Entry 4OWF (X-ray diffraction, 2.00 A resolution); this record covers chains A and B of the 3 polymer chains in the assembly.

== Chain A (and B) ==
Name: NF-kappa-B essential modulator
From: Mus musculus
Notes: EC 6.3.2.-; chain B of this document is another copy of the same molecule, construct and numbering; everything in this record applies to it too
UniProt: O88522 (NEMO_MOUSE); residues 250-339 here = UniProt positions 250-339
Amino-acid sequence (90 residues; numbered 250 to 339; the number before each row is that of its first residue):
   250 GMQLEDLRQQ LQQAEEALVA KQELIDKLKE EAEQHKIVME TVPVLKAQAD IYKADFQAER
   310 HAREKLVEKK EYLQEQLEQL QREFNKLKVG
Unresolved in the structure: 250-251, 335-339 (chain B: 250, 337-339)
Curated features (UniProtKB/Swiss-Prot):
  - region: Leu315 to Leu336 (Leucine-zipper)
  - cross-link (Glycyl lysine isopeptide (Lys-Gly)): Lys270 (interchain with G-Cter in SUMO), Lys276 (interchain with G-Cter in ubiquitin), Lys278 (interchain with G-Cter in ubiquitin), Lys285 (interchain with G-Cter in ubiquitin), Lys295 (interchain with G-Cter in ubiquitin), Lys302 (interchain with G-Cter in SUMO), Lys314 (interchain with G-Cter in ubiquitin), Lys318 (interchain with G-Cter in ubiquitin), Lys319 (interchain with G-Cter in ubiquitin)
  - mutagenesis: Lys278 (K278R: Slight decrease in TRAF6-induced polyubiquitination), Val293 (V293A: Abolishes linear polyubiquitin-binding, impairs 'Lys-63'-linked polyubiquitin-binding and impairs NF-kappa-B activation; when associated with A-301 and A-302), Tyr301 (Y301A: Abolishes linear polyubiquitin-binding, impairs 'Lys-63'-linked polyubiquitin-binding and impairs NF-kappa-B activation; when associated with A-293 and A-302), Lys302 (K302A: Abolishes linear polyubiquitin-binding, impairs 'Lys-63'-linked polyubiquitin-binding and impairs NF-kappa-B activation; when associated with A-293 and A-301), Phe305 (F305A: Abolishes linear polyubiquitin-binding, impairs 'Lys-63'-linked polyubiquitin-binding and impairs of NF-kappa-B activation), Arg309 (R309A: Abolishes linear polyubiquitin-binding, no effect on 'Lys-63'-linked polyubiquitin-binding and impairs NF-kappa-B activation; when associated with A-312 and A-313), Arg312 (R312A: Abolishes linear polyubiquitin-binding, no effect on 'Lys-63'-linked polyubiquitin-binding and impairs NF-kappa-B activation; when associated with A-309 and A-313), Glu313 (E313A: Impairs linear polyubiquitin-binding. Abolishes linear polyubiquitin-binding, no effect on 'Lys-63'-linked polyubiquitin-binding and impairs NF-kappa-B activation ...), Lys314 (K314R: Slight decrease in TRAF6-induced polyubiquitination. Important decrease in TRAF6-induced polyubiquitination; when associated with R-318 and R-319), Val316 (V316P: Loss of interaction with TRAF6 and TRAF6-induced polyubiquitination), Glu317 (E317A: Abolishes linear polyubiquitin-binding; when associated with A-313 and A-320), Lys318 (K318R: Slight decrease in TRAF6-induced polyubiquitination. Decrease in TRAF6-induced polyubiquitination; when associated with R-319. Important decrease in TRAF6-induced polyubiquitination ...), 2 further mutagenesis entries in UniProt
Reported in the primary citation:
  - mutagenesis - Q271A/D275A: unchanged binding to IKK1 and IKK2
  - mutagenesis - Q271A, Q271A/D275A, D275A: unchanged binding to linear tetraubiquitin
  - mutagenesis - Q271A, Q271A/D275A, D275A: decreased signaling in response to IL-beta
  - mutagenesis - Q271A/D275A, Q271A/D275A/E313A, Q271A/D275A/K278R/K302R, F305A: decreased signaling in response to IL-1beta
  - mutagenesis - Q271A/D275A: decreased signaling in response to TNF-alpha
  - post-translational modification sites: Lys278, Lys302 (citing earlier work)
  - mutagenesis - E313A: decreased signaling
  - conformationally variable residues: Pro292
  - mutagenesis - Q271A/D275A: decreased catalytic activity on TNF-alpha

== Chain A / chain B interface ==
Contacting residue pairs - 73 pairs, chain A then chain B:
  Gln252(A) - Leu253(B)
  Gln252(A) - Arg257(B)
  Leu253(A) - Leu256(B)  hydrophobic
  Leu256(A) - Leu253(B)  hydrophobic
  Leu256(A) - Arg257(B)
  Leu256(A) - Leu260(B)  hydrophobic
  Gln259(A) - Leu260(B)
  Leu260(A) - Leu256(B)  hydrophobic
  Leu260(A) - Gln259(B)
  Ala263(A) - Ala263(B)  hydrophobic
  Ala266(A) - Leu267(B)
  Leu267(A) - Ala266(B)  hydrophobic
  Leu267(A) - Leu267(B)
  Leu267(A) - Lys270(B)
  Lys270(A) - Gln271(B)  hydrogen bond
  Lys270(A) - Ile274(B)
  Gln271(A) - Lys270(B)
  Leu273(A) - Ile274(B)  hydrophobic
  Ile274(A) - Lys270(B)
  Ile274(A) - Leu273(B)  hydrophobic
  Ile274(A) - Ile274(B)  hydrophobic
  Ile274(A) - Leu277(B)  hydrophobic
  His284(A) - Met288(B)  hydrogen bond
  Val287(A) - Met288(B)  hydrophobic
  Met288(A) - His284(B)
  Met288(A) - Val287(B)  hydrophobic
  Met288(A) - Met288(B)  hydrophobic
  Val291(A) - Val291(B)  hydrophobic
  Val291(A) - Leu294(B)
  Leu294(A) - Val291(B)  hydrophobic
  Leu294(A) - Lys295(B)
  Gln297(A) - Ala298(B)
  Ala298(A) - Ala298(B)  hydrophobic
  Ala298(A) - Tyr301(B)
  Tyr301(A) - Ala298(B)
  Tyr301(A) - Tyr301(B)  hydrophobic
  Tyr301(A) - Lys302(B)
  Lys302(A) - Tyr301(B)  hydrogen bond
  Asp304(A) - Phe305(B)
  Phe305(A) - Tyr301(B)
  Phe305(A) - Asp304(B)
  Phe305(A) - Phe305(B)
  Phe305(A) - Glu308(B)
  Glu308(A) - Phe305(B)
  Glu308(A) - Glu308(B)
  Glu308(A) - Arg309(B)  hydrogen bond (side chain-backbone)
  Glu308(A) - Arg312(B)  salt bridge
  Arg309(A) - Glu308(B)  salt bridge
  Ala311(A) - Arg312(B)
  Arg312(A) - Glu308(B)  salt bridge
  Arg312(A) - Ala311(B)
  Arg312(A) - Arg312(B)
  Leu315(A) - Arg312(B)
  Leu315(A) - Leu315(B)  hydrophobic
  Leu315(A) - Val316(B)
  Val316(A) - Leu315(B)  hydrophobic
  Lys318(A) - Lys319(B)
  Lys319(A) - Leu315(B)
  Lys319(A) - Lys318(B)
  Lys319(A) - Leu322(B)
  Leu322(A) - Lys319(B)
  Leu322(A) - Gln323(B)
  Leu322(A) - Leu326(B)  hydrophobic
  Gln323(A) - Leu322(B)
  Gln325(A) - Leu326(B)
  Leu326(A) - Gln325(B)
  Leu326(A) - Leu326(B)  hydrophobic
  Leu329(A) - Leu329(B)  hydrophobic
  Leu329(A) - Gln330(B)
  Gln330(A) - Leu329(B)
  Glu332(A) - Phe333(B)
  Phe333(A) - Glu332(B)
  Phe333(A) - Phe333(B)  hydrophobic
Other interface residues (no listed pair), chain A (45 interface residues in all): Arg257, Leu277, Lys278, Ala281, Thr290, Lys295
Other interface residues (no listed pair), chain B (43 interface residues in all): Gln252, Lys278, Thr290

== Overview ==
45 residues of chain A and 43 residues of chain B are in contact, with 4 hydrogen bonds and 3 salt bridges.
Polar pairs include Glu308(A)-Arg312(B), Arg309(A)-Glu308(B) and Lys270(A)-Gln271(B). From the paper:
Q271A/D275A, Q271A/D275A/E313A and Q271A/D275A/K278R/K302R of chain A, among others, reduce signaling in
response to IL-1beta; modification sites Lys278(A) and Lys302(A); 7 substitutions were tested in all.
Both chains are NF-kappa-B essential modulator (Mus musculus). Entry 4OWF (Crystal structure of the NEMO CoZi
in complex with HOIP NZF1 domain) was determined by X-ray diffraction.
